PDB entry 6GDG | electron microscopy, 4.11 A resolution (low resolution: residue-level contacts below are approximate; hydrogen-bond / salt-bridge calls are withheld) | chains B and E of the 5 polymer chains in the assembly

== Chain B ==
Name: Guanine nucleotide-binding protein G(I)/G(S)/G(T) subunit beta-1
Organism: Homo sapiens
Reference sequence: P62873 (GBB1_HUMAN); residues 2-340 here = UniProt positions 2-340
Amino-acid sequence (339 residues; numbered 2 to 340; the number before each row is that of its first residue):
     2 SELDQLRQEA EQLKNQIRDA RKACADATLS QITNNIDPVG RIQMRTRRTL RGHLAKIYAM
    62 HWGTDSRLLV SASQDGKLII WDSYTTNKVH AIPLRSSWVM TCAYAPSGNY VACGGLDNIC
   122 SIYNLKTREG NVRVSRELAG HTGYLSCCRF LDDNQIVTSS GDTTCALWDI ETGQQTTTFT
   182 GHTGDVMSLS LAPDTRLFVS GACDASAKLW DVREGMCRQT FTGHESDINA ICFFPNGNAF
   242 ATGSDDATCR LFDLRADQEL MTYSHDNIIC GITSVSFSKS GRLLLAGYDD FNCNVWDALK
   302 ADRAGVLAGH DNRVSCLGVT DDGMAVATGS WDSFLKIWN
Not modelled in the structure: 2-4
Disulfide bonds: Cys121-Cys149

== Chain E ==
Name: nanobody Nb35
Organism: Lama glama
Notes: antibody fragment or engineered binder
Amino-acid sequence (156 residues; row label = number of the first residue in the row; numbers below 1 keep their minus sign (Met-21 is residue -21)):
   -21 MKYLLPTAAA GLLLLAAQPA MAQVQLQESG GGLVQPGGSL RLSCAASGFT FSNYKMNWVR
    39 QAPGKGLEWV SDISQSGASI SYTGSVKGRF TISRDNAKNT LYLQMNSLKP EDTAVYYCAR
    99 CPAPFTRDCF DVTSTTYAYR GQGTQVTVSS HHHHHH
Not modelled in the structure: -21 to 0, 129-134
Disulfide bonds: Cys22-Cys96, Cys99-Cys107

== Interface between chain B and chain E ==
Contacting residue pairs (18; chain B residue first):
  Thr184(B) - Thr114(E)
  Cys204(B) - Tyr117(E)
  Asp205(B) - Ala116(E)
  Asp205(B) - Tyr117(E)
  Ala206(B) - Tyr117(E)
  Thr223(B) - Gln1(E)
  His225(B) - Val2(E)
  Glu226(B) - Phe27(E)
  Glu226(B) - Tyr32(E)
  Glu226(B) - Tyr117(E)
  Ser227(B) - Tyr32(E)
  Ser227(B) - Pro100(E)
  Ser227(B) - Pro102(E)
  Ser227(B) - Tyr117(E)
  Asp228(B) - Tyr117(E)
  Asp246(B) - Pro102(E)
  Asp247(B) - Tyr32(E)
  Ile270(B) - Phe103(E)
Interface residues without a listed pair, chain E (11 interface residues in all): Tyr115

== Overview ==
Chain B and chain E form an interface of 12 and 11 residues respectively.
Chain B is Guanine nucleotide-binding protein G(I)/G(S)/G(T) subunit beta-1 (Homo sapiens) and chain E is
nanobody Nb35 (Lama glama); the structure, Cryo-EM structure of the adenosine A2A receptor bound to a miniGs
heterotrimer, was determined by electron microscopy.
